4QVY - chains R and S of the 28 polymer chains in the assembly; structure by X-ray diffraction, 2.51 A resolution.

Chain R:
Protein: Proteasome subunit alpha type-5
Source organism: Saccharomyces cerevisiae
Notes: EC 3.4.25.1
Reference sequence: P32379 (PSA5_YEAST); residues -7 to 252 here correspond to UniProt positions 1-260 (UniProt number = residue number + 8)
Sequence (260 residues; row label = number of the first residue in the row; numbers below 1 keep their minus sign (Met-7 is residue -7)):
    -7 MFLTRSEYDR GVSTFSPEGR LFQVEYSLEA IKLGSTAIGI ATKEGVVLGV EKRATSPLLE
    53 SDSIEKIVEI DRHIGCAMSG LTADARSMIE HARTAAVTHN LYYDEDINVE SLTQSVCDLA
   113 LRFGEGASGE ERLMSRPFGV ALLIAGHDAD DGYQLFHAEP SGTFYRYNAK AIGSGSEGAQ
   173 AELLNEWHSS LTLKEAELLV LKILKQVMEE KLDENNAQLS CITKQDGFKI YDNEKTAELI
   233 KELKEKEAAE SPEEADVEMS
Disordered / not traced: -7 to 0, 118-124, 243-252

Chain S:
Protein: Proteasome subunit alpha type-6
Source organism: Saccharomyces cerevisiae
Notes: EC 3.4.25.1
Reference sequence: P40302 (PSA6_YEAST); residues 0-233 here correspond to UniProt positions 1-234 (UniProt number = residue number + 1)
Sequence (234 residues; row label = number of the first residue in the row; numbering starts at 0):
     0 MFRNNYDGDT VTFSPTGRLF QVEYALEAIK QGSVTVGLRS NTHAVLVALK RNADELSSYQ
    60 KKIIKCDEHM GLSLAGLAPD ARVLSNYLRQ QCNYSSLVFN RKLAVERAGH LLCDKAQKNT
   120 QSYGGRPYGV GLLIIGYDKS GAHLLEFQPS GNVTELYGTA IGARSQGAKT YLERTLDTFI
   180 KIDGNPDELI KAGVEAISQS LRDESLTVDN LSIAIVGKDT PFTIYDGEAV AKYI
Disordered / not traced: 0-2
Curated features (UniProtKB/Swiss-Prot):
  - modified residue: Ser13 (Phosphoserine)
  - cross-link: Lys190 (Glycyl lysine isopeptide (Lys-Gly) (interchain with G-Cter in ubiquitin))

Chain R / chain S interface:
Residue-residue contacts (43; chain R residue first):
  Arg2(R) - Gly7(S)
  Gly3(R) - Gly7(S)
  Ser5(R) - Arg125(S)
  Thr6(R) - Gly7(S)
  Thr6(R) - Gln20(S)
  Phe7(R) - Gln20(S)  hydrogen bond (backbone-side chain)
  Phe7(R) - Tyr23(S)
  Phe7(R) - Leu76(S)  hydrophobic
  Phe7(R) - Arg125(S)
  Phe7(R) - Pro126(S)
  Phe7(R) - Gly128(S)
  Ser8(R) - Tyr23(S)
  Pro9(R) - Tyr23(S)  hydrophobic
  Pro9(R) - Glu26(S)
  Glu10(R) - Glu26(S)
  Glu10(R) - Gln30(S)
  Gly11(R) - Tyr23(S)
  Gly11(R) - Ala27(S)
  Leu13(R) - Arg125(S)
  Gln106(R) - Arg81(S)  hydrogen bond
  Asp110(R) - Arg81(S)  salt bridge
  Leu113(R) - Pro78(S)  hydrophobic
  Leu113(R) - Arg125(S)
  Ser153(R) - Pro78(S)
  Gly154(R) - Pro78(S)
  Thr155(R) - Gln59(S)
  Phe156(R) - Gln59(S)
  Tyr157(R) - Arg50(S)  hydrogen bond (side chain-backbone)
  Tyr157(R) - Ala52(S)
  Tyr157(R) - Ser57(S)
  Tyr157(R) - Gln59(S)
  Arg158(R) - Ser56(S)
  Arg158(R) - Ser57(S)  hydrogen bond (backbone-backbone)
  Tyr159(R) - Ala52(S)
  Tyr159(R) - Asp53(S)
  Tyr159(R) - Leu55(S)
  Tyr159(R) - Ser56(S)
  Asn160(R) - Leu55(S)  hydrogen bond (backbone-backbone)
  Ala161(R) - Leu55(S)
  Gln172(R) - Asp53(S)  hydrogen bond
  Gln172(R) - Leu55(S)
  Leu176(R) - Glu54(S)
  Leu176(R) - Leu55(S)  hydrophobic
Other interface residues (no listed pair), chain R (27 interface residues in all): Glu117, Leu175, Trp179
Other interface residues (no listed pair), chain S (25 interface residues in all): Asp6, Ala24, Asn51, Asp79, Gly123

In short:
27 residues of chain R and 25 residues of chain S are in contact, with 6 hydrogen bonds and 1 salt bridge.
Among the polar pairs are Asp110(R)-Arg81(S), Phe7(R)-Gln20(S) and Gln106(R)-Arg81(S).
Here chain R is Proteasome subunit alpha type-5 and chain S is Proteasome subunit alpha type-6, both from
Saccharomyces cerevisiae. Entry 4QVY (yCP beta5-A49T-mutant in complex with bortezomib) was determined by
X-ray diffraction (same publication as 4QUX, 4QUY, 4QV0, 4QV1, 4QV3, 4QV4 and 42 further entries).
